Entry 8OSJ (electron microscopy, 6.20 A resolution (low resolution: residue-level contacts below are approximate; hydrogen-bond / salt-bridge calls are withheld)); this record covers chains B and I of the 12 polymer chains in the assembly.

[Chain B]
Molecule: Histone H4
From: Homo sapiens
UniProtKB: P62805 (H4_HUMAN); residues 0-102 here correspond to UniProt positions 1-103 (UniProt number = residue number + 1)
Sequence (106 residues; each row starts with the number of its first residue; numbers below 1 keep their minus sign (Gly-3 is residue -3)):
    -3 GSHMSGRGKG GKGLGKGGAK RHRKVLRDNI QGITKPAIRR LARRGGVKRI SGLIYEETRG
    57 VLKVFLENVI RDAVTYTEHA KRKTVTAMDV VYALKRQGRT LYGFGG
Disordered / not traced: -3 to 22, 102
Differences from the reference sequence: expression tag (-3 to -1)
UniProt features mapped onto this chain:
  - DNA-binding region: Lys16 to Lys20
  - modified residue: Ser1 (N-acetylserine), Arg3 (Asymmetric dimethylarginine), Lys5 (N6-(2-hydroxyisobutyryl)lysine), Lys8 (N6-(2-hydroxyisobutyryl)lysine), Lys12 (N6-(2-hydroxyisobutyryl)lysine), Lys16 (N6-(2-hydroxyisobutyryl)lysine), Lys20 (N6,N6,N6-trimethyllysine), Lys31 (N6-(2-hydroxyisobutyryl)lysine), Lys44 (N6-(2-hydroxyisobutyryl)lysine), Ser47 (Phosphoserine), Tyr51 (Phosphotyrosine), Lys59 (N6-(2-hydroxyisobutyryl)lysine), Lys77 (N6-(2-hydroxyisobutyryl)lysine), Lys79 (N6-(2-hydroxyisobutyryl)lysine), Thr80 (Phosphothreonine), Tyr88 (Phosphotyrosine), Lys91 (N6-(2-hydroxyisobutyryl)lysine)
  - cross-link (Glycyl lysine isopeptide (Lys-Gly)): Lys12 (interchain with G-Cter in SUMO2), Lys20 (interchain with G-Cter in SUMO2), Lys31 (interchain with G-Cter in SUMO2), Lys59 (interchain with G-Cter in SUMO2), Lys79 (interchain with G-Cter in SUMO2), Lys91 (interchain with G-Cter in SUMO2)

[Chain I]
Molecule: 153-nt DNA strand
Sequence (153 nucleotides; numbered -2 to 150; the number before each row is that of its first residue; numbers below 1 keep their minus sign (DA-2 is residue -2)):
    -2 ATCCTGGAGG GTCACGTGCT GCAGGCCGCT CAATTGGTCG TAGACAGCTC TAGCACCGCT
    58 TAAACGCACG TACGCGCTGT CCCCCGCGTT TTAACCGCCA AGGGGATTAC TCCCTAGTCT
   118 CCAGGCACGT GTCAGATATA TACATCCTGT GAT
Disordered / not traced: -2 to 5, 134-150

[Interface between chain B and chain I]
Residue-residue contacts (6):
  Thr30(B) with DA61(I); DC62(I)
  Pro32(B) with DA61(I); DC62(I)
  Arg36(B) with DA61(I)
  Arg45(B) with DC70(I)
Other interface residues (no listed pair), chain B (6 interface residues in all): Lys31, Ala33
Other interface residues (no listed pair), chain I (4 interface residues in all): DA60

[In short]
6 residues of chain B face 4 of chain I across their interface. Curated annotation (UniProt) lists a
DNA-binding region on chain B.
Chain B is Histone H4 (Homo sapiens) and chain I is a 153-nt DNA strand; the structure, Cryo-EM structure of
CLOCK-BMAL1 bound to a nucleosomal E-box at position SHL-6.2 (DNA conformation 1), was determined by electron
microscopy together with 8OSK, 8OSL, 8OTS and 8OTT from the same study.
